Entry 2IPR (X-ray diffraction, 1.50 A resolution); this record covers chains A and B.

Chain A (and B):
Protein: large T antigen
Source organism: Simian virus 40
Notes: fragment: Origin binding domain (residues 131-259); chain B of this document is another copy of the same molecule, construct and numbering; everything in this record applies to it too
UniProtKB: P03070 (TALA_SV40); residue numbers follow UniProt; this construct covers 131-259
Amino-acid sequence (133 residues; each row starts with the number of its first residue):
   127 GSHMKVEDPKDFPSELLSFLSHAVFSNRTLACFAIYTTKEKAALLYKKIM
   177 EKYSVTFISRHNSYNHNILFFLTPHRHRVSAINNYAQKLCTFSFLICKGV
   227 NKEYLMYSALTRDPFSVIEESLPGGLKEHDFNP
Unresolved in the structure: 127-131, 259 (chain B: 127-133, 258-259)
Sequence notes: cloning artifact (127-130)
Swiss-Prot annotation at these positions:
  - DNA-binding region: Pro139 to Glu254 (T-ag OBD)

Interface between chain A and chain B:
Residue-residue contacts (19):
  Glu166(A) with Leu170(B)
  Leu170(A) with Glu166(B); Leu170(B), hydrophobic; Cys216(B), hydrophobic
  Lys173(A) with Glu166(B), salt bridge
  Lys174(A) with Phe218(B)
  Lys214(A) with Thr217(B)
  Leu215(A) with Cys216(B); Thr217(B), hydrogen bond (backbone-backbone); Phe218(B)
  Cys216(A) with Leu215(B); Cys216(B), disulfide; Phe218(B), hydrophobic
  Thr217(A) with Lys214(B), hydrogen bond (side chain-backbone); Leu215(B), hydrogen bond (backbone-backbone)
  Phe218(A) with Leu170(B), hydrophobic; Lys174(B); Leu215(B); Cys216(B), hydrophobic
Also at the interface, not in a pair above, chain B (9 interface residues in all): Lys167
Inter-chain disulfides: Cys216(A)-Cys216(B)
The authors on this interface:
  - residue pairs: Cys216(A)-Cys216(B) (covalent link)

In short:
The chain A/chain B interface involves 9 residues from each chain, with 1 disulfide bond, 3 hydrogen bonds and
1 salt bridge. Among the polar pairs are Lys173(A)-Glu166(B), Thr217(A)-Lys214(B) and Leu215(A)-Thr217(B). The
paper describes a contact between Cys216(A) and Cys216(B).
Chain A and chain B are both large T antigen (Simian virus 40); the structure, Origin binding domain of the
SV40 large T antigen (residues 131-259). P21 crystal form, was determined by X-ray diffraction (same
publication as 2ITJ, 2ITL and 2NL8).
